PDB entry 5IRO | X-ray diffraction, 2.64 A resolution | chains A and B of the 4 polymer chains in the assembly

[Chain A]
Name: HLA class I histocompatibility antigen, A-2 alpha chain
Organism: Homo sapiens
UniProtKB: P01892 (1A02_HUMAN); residues 1-275 here correspond to UniProt positions 25-299 (UniProt number = residue number + 24)
Chain sequence (275 residues; row label = number of the first residue in the row):
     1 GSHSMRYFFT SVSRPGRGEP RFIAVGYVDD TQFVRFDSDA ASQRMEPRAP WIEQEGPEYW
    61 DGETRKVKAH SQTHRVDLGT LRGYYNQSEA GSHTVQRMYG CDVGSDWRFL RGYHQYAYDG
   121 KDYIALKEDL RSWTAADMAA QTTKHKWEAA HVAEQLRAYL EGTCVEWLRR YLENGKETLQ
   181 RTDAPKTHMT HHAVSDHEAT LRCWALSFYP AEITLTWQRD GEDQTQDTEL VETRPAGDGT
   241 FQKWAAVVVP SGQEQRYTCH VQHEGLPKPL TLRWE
Unresolved in the structure: 198-200, 218-219, 244-245, 272-275
Disulfides: Cys101-Cys164, Cys203-Cys259
What the authors report for this chain:
  - mutagenesis - Q54G: decreased binding to Ad2 E3-19K
  - mutagenesis - E177K: abolished binding to Ad2 E3-19K

[Chain B]
Name: TAX protein
UniProtKB: Q80817 (Q80817_9DELA); residues 1-9 here correspond to UniProt positions 11-19 (UniProt number = residue number + 10)
Chain sequence (9 residues; each row starts with the number of its first residue):
     1 LLFGYPVYV

[Chain A / chain B interface]
Pairs across the interface (33; chain A residue first):
  Tyr7(A) - Leu1(B)  hydrophobic
  Tyr7(A) - Leu2(B)
  Tyr59(A) - Leu1(B)
  Glu63(A) - Leu1(B)  hydrogen bond (side chain-backbone)
  Glu63(A) - Leu2(B)  hydrogen bond (side chain-backbone)
  Lys66(A) - Leu2(B)  hydrogen bond (side chain-backbone)
  Lys66(A) - Phe3(B)
  Lys66(A) - Gly4(B)
  Val67(A) - Leu2(B)  hydrophobic
  His70(A) - Leu2(B)
  His70(A) - Phe3(B)
  Thr73(A) - Val7(B)  hydrogen bond (side chain-backbone)
  Thr73(A) - Tyr8(B)
  Asp77(A) - Val7(B)
  Asp77(A) - Tyr8(B)
  Asp77(A) - Val9(B)  hydrogen bond (side chain-backbone)
  Thr80(A) - Val9(B)
  Leu81(A) - Val9(B)  hydrophobic
  Tyr99(A) - Leu2(B)
  Tyr99(A) - Phe3(B)  hydrophobic
  Tyr116(A) - Val7(B)
  Thr143(A) - Val9(B)  hydrogen bond (side chain-backbone)
  Lys146(A) - Tyr8(B)  hydrogen bond
  Trp147(A) - Tyr8(B)  hydrogen bond (side chain-backbone)
  Trp147(A) - Val9(B)  hydrophobic
  Val152(A) - Tyr5(B)
  Gln155(A) - Phe3(B)
  Leu156(A) - Phe3(B)  hydrophobic
  Tyr159(A) - Leu1(B)  hydrogen bond (side chain-backbone)
  Tyr159(A) - Leu2(B)
  Tyr159(A) - Phe3(B)  hydrophobic
  Trp167(A) - Leu1(B)  hydrophobic
  Tyr171(A) - Leu1(B)
Interface residues without a listed pair, chain A (22 interface residues in all): Phe9

[In short]
22 residues of chain A and 8 residues of chain B are in contact, with 9 hydrogen bonds. Polar pairs include
Glu63(A)-Leu1(B), Glu63(A)-Leu2(B) and Lys66(A)-Leu2(B). From the paper: Q54G of chain A reduces binding to
Ad2 E3-19K; E177K of chain A abolishes binding to Ad2 E3-19K.
Chain A is HLA class I histocompatibility antigen, A-2 alpha chain (Homo sapiens) and chain B is TAX protein;
the structure, Crystal structure of a complex between the Human adenovirus type 4 E3-19K protein and MHC class
..., was determined by X-ray diffraction.
